Entry 8D6Y (electron microscopy, 10.00 A resolution (very low resolution: no residue pairs are listed; an interface is given only as per-side residue counts)); this record covers chains k and W of the 41 polymer chains in the assembly.

[Chain k]
Protein: Proteasome subunit alpha
Organism: Mycobacterium tuberculosis
Notes: EC 3.4.25.1
UniProt: A5U4D5 (PSA_MYCTA); residue numbers follow UniProt; this construct covers 1-248
Sequence (248 residues; each row starts with the number of its first residue):
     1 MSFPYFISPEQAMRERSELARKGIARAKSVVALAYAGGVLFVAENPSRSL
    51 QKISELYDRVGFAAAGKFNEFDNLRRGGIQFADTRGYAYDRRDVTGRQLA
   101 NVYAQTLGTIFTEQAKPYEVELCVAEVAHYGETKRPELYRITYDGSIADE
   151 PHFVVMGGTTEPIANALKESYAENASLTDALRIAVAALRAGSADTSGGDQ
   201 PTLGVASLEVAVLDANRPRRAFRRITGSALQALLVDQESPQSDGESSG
Not modelled in the structure: 1-7, 191-202, 235-248
What the authors report for this chain:
  - mutagenesis - E119A: abolished catalytic activity on Pup-FabD
  - mutagenesis - D144A, S146A: decreased catalytic activity on Pup-FabD

[Chain W]
Protein: Proteasome subunit beta
Organism: Mycobacterium tuberculosis
Notes: EC 3.4.25.1
UniProt: A0A045HFG5 (A0A045HFG5_MYCTX); residues 244-534 here correspond to UniProt positions 1-291 (UniProt number = residue number - 243)
Sequence (291 residues; numbered 244 to 534; the number before each row is that of its first residue):
   244 MTWPLPDRLSINSLSGTPAVDLSSFTDFLRRQAPELLPASISGGAPLAGG
   294 DAQLPHGTTIVALKYPGGVVMAGDRRSTQGNMISGRDVRKVYITDDYTAT
   344 GIAGTAAVAVEFARLYAVELEHYEKLEGVPLTFAGKINRLAIMVRGNLAA
   394 AMQGLLALPLLAGYDIHASDPQSAGRIVSFDAAGGWNIEEEGYQAVGSGS
   444 LFAKSSMKKLYSQVTDGDSGLRVAVEALYDAADDDSATGGPDLVRGIFPT
   494 AVIIDADGAVDVPESRIAELARAIIESRSGADTFGSDGGEK
Not modelled in the structure: 244-300, 523-534

[Chain k / chain W interface]
At this resolution (10 A) residue pairs are not listed: 14 residues of chain k and 11 of chain W lie at the interface.

[In short]
14 residues of chain k face 11 of chain W across their interface. The paper reports that D144A and S146A of
chain k reduce catalytic activity on Pup-FabD; E119A of chain k abolishes catalytic activity on Pup-FabD.
Chain k is Proteasome subunit alpha and chain W is Proteasome subunit beta, both from Mycobacterium
tuberculosis; the structure, Structure of the Mycobacterium tuberculosis 20S proteasome bound to the ADP-bound
Mpa ATPase, was determined by electron microscopy, deposited together with 8D6V, 8D6W and 8D6X.
